PDB entry 7R8B | electron microscopy, 3.10 A resolution | chains A and B of the 4 polymer chains in the assembly

[Chain A]
Protein: ATP-binding cassette sub-family G member 5
Organism: Homo sapiens
Notes: EC 7.6.2.-
UniProtKB: Q9H222 (ABCG5_HUMAN); residues 1-651 here = UniProt positions 1-651
Amino-acid sequence (666 residues; numbered 1 to 666; the number before each row is that of its first residue):
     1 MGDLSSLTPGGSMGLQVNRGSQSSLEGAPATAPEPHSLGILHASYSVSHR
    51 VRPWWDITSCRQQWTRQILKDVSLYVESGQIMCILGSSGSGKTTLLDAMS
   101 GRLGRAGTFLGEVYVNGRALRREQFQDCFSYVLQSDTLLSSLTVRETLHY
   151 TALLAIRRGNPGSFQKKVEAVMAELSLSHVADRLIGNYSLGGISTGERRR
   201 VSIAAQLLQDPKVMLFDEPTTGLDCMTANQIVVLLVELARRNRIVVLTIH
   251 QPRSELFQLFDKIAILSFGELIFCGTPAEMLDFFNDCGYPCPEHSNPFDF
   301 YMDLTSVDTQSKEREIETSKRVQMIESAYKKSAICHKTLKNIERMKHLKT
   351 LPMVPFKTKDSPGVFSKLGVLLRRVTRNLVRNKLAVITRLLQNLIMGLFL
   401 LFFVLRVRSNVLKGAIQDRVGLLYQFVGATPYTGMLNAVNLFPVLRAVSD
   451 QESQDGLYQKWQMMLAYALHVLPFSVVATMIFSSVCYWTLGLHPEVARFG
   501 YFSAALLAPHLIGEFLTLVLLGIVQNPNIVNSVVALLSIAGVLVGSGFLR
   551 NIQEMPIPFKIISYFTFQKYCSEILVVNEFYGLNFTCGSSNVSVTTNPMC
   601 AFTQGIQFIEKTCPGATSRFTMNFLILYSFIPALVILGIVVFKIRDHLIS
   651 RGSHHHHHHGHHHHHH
Disordered / not traced: 1-34, 48-65, 589-596, 601, 650-666
Sequence notes: expression tag (652-666)
Swiss-Prot annotation at these positions:
  - binding site (ATP): Gly86 to Thr93
  - glycosylation (N-linked (GlcNAc...) asparagine): Asn584, Asn591
  - natural variant: Met99 (M99R: In STSL2; uncertain significance), Glu146 (E146Q: In STSL2), Arg389 (R389H: In STSL2), Arg419 (R419H: In STSL2; R419P: In STSL2), Asn437 (N437K: In STSL2), Arg550 (R550S: In STSL2)
  - mutagenesis: Lys92 to Thr93 (Abolishes increase of the very low basal ATPase activity by cholate), Tyr432 (Y432A: Strongly decreases cholesterol secretion into bile), Ala540 (A540F: Strongly decreases cholesterol secretion into bile)
Cystine bridges: Cys587-Cys600
Reported in the primary citation:
  - binding site for cholesterol: Ile395, Phe399, Gln425, Tyr432, Ile539
  - mutagenesis - I395A, I529W: unchanged expression

[Chain B]
Protein: ATP-binding cassette sub-family G member 8
Organism: Homo sapiens
Notes: EC 7.6.2.-
UniProtKB: Q9H221 (ABCG8_HUMAN); residues 1-673 here = UniProt positions 1-673
Amino-acid sequence (715 residues; each row starts with the number of its first residue):
     1 MAGKAAEERGLPKGATPQDTSGLQDRLFSSESDNSLYFTYSGQPNTLEVR
    51 DLNYQVDLASQVPWFEQLAQFKMPWTSPSCQNSCELGIQNLSFKVRSGQM
   101 LAIIGSSGCGRASLLDVITGRGHGGKIKSGQIWINGQPSSPQLVRKCVAH
   151 VRQHNQLLPNLTVRETLAFIAQMRLPRTFSQAQRDKRVEDVIAELRLRQC
   201 ADTRVGNMYVRGLSGGERRRVSIGVQLLWNPGILILDEPTSGLDSFTAHN
   251 LVKTLSRLAKGNRLVLISLHQPRSDIFRLFDLVLLMTSGTPIYLGAAQHM
   301 VQYFTAIGYPCPRYSNPADFYVDLTSIDRRSREQELATREKAQSLAALFL
   351 EKVRDLDDFLWKAETKDLDEDTCVESSVTPLDTNCLPSPTKMPGAVQQFT
   401 TLIRRQISNDFRDLPTLLIHGAEACLMSMTIGFLYFGHGSIQLSFMDTAA
   451 LLFMIGALIPFNVILDVISKCYSERAMLYYELEDGLYTTGPYFFAKILGE
   501 LPEHCAYIIIYGMPTYWLANLRPGLQPFLLHFLLVWLVVFCCRIMALAAA
   551 ALLPTFHMASFFSNALYNSFYLAGGFMINLSSLWTVPAWISKVSFLRWCF
   601 EGLMKIQFSRRTYKMPLGNLTIAVSGDKILSVMELDSYPLYAIYLIVIGL
   651 SGGFMVLYYVSLRFIKQKPSQDWASNSLEVLFQGPNVDSKRRWKKNFIAV
   701 SAANRFKKISSSGAL
Disordered / not traced: 1-24, 57-86, 354-391, 613-625, 670-715
Sequence notes: expression tag (674-715)
Swiss-Prot annotation at these positions:
  - glycosylation: Asn619 (N-linked (GlcNAc...) asparagine)
  - natural variant: Asp19 (D19H: Associated significantly with GBD4), Arg184 (R184H: In STSL1), Pro231 (P231T: In STSL1), Glu238 (E238K: In STSL1; uncertain significance), Arg263 (R263Q: In STSL1), Arg405 (R405H: In STSL1), Leu501 (L501P: In STSL1), Arg543 (R543S: In STSL1), Phe570 (deletion: In STSL1), Leu572 (L572P: In STSL1), Gly574 (G574E: In STSL1; G574R: In STSL1), Leu596 (L596R: In STSL1)
  - mutagenesis: Gly216 (G216D: Loss of ATPase activity)
Reported in the primary citation:
  - binding site for cholesterol: Phe561, Asn568
  - mutagenesis - I419E, F561A: unchanged expression

[How chain A and chain B interact]
Pairs across the interface (100):
  Gln230(A) - Arg330(B)
  Gln251(A) - Arg273(B)
  Arg253(A) - Gln271(B)
  Arg253(A) - Asp319(B)  salt bridge
  Arg253(A) - Val322(B)
  Ser254(A) - Ser315(B)  hydrogen bond
  Ser254(A) - Asn316(B)
  Ser254(A) - Asp319(B)
  Tyr289(A) - Arg26(B)
  Cys291(A) - Tyr314(B)
  Pro292(A) - Tyr314(B)
  Glu293(A) - Arg313(B)  salt bridge
  His294(A) - Arg278(B)
  His294(A) - Cys311(B)  hydrogen bond (side chain-backbone)
  His294(A) - Tyr314(B)
  His294(A) - Ser315(B)
  His294(A) - Pro317(B)
  Ser295(A) - Ser274(B)  hydrogen bond (backbone-side chain)
  Ser295(A) - Arg278(B)
  Ser295(A) - Ser315(B)
  Asn296(A) - Ser274(B)
  Asn296(A) - Ser315(B)
  Asn296(A) - Asn316(B)
  Pro297(A) - Tyr314(B)
  Asp299(A) - Arg273(B)  salt bridge
  Asp299(A) - Ser274(B)
  Phe300(A) - Leu27(B)  hydrophobic
  Asp303(A) - Phe28(B)
  Asp303(A) - Ser245(B)
  Asp303(A) - Phe246(B)
  Asp303(A) - Arg273(B)  salt bridge
  Asp303(A) - Asp275(B)
  Leu304(A) - Leu27(B)  hydrophobic
  Ser306(A) - Phe246(B)
  Val307(A) - Phe246(B)
  Asp308(A) - Phe246(B)
  Gln310(A) - Phe246(B)
  Gln310(A) - Thr247(B)  hydrogen bond
  Gln310(A) - Asn250(B)
  Arg314(A) - Leu27(B)  hydrogen bond (side chain-backbone)
  Arg314(A) - Phe28(B)  hydrogen bond (side chain-backbone)
  Arg314(A) - Ser29(B)
  Arg314(A) - Phe246(B)
  Arg321(A) - Leu27(B)  hydrogen bond (side chain-backbone)
  Phe399(A) - Asn568(B)
  Phe399(A) - Ser569(B)
  Phe399(A) - Leu572(B)  hydrophobic
  Leu400(A) - Leu572(B)  hydrophobic
  Phe402(A) - Trp584(B)
  Phe402(A) - Val586(B)  hydrophobic
  Phe402(A) - Pro587(B)
  Phe403(A) - Ser569(B)
  Phe403(A) - Leu572(B)  hydrophobic
  Phe403(A) - Ser582(B)
  Phe403(A) - Leu583(B)
  Phe403(A) - Pro587(B)  hydrophobic
  Val404(A) - Ile578(B)  hydrophobic
  Val404(A) - Ser582(B)
  Leu405(A) - Trp584(B)
  Arg408(A) - Ser582(B)
  Lys413(A) - Asn579(B)  hydrogen bond (backbone-side chain)
  Gly414(A) - Asn579(B)
  Gln417(A) - Gly575(B)
  Gln417(A) - Phe576(B)  hydrogen bond (side chain-backbone)
  Gln417(A) - Met577(B)
  Gln417(A) - Asn579(B)  hydrogen bond
  Asp418(A) - Met577(B)
  Asp418(A) - Ile578(B)
  Asp418(A) - Asn579(B)
  Asp418(A) - Ser582(B)  hydrogen bond
  Gly421(A) - Met577(B)
  Tyr424(A) - Met454(B)
  Tyr424(A) - Tyr571(B)
  Gln425(A) - Tyr571(B)
  Gln425(A) - Leu572(B)
  Gln425(A) - Met577(B)
  Leu536(A) - Met427(B)  hydrophobic
  Ile539(A) - Leu458(B)  hydrophobic
  Leu543(A) - Leu434(B)  hydrophobic
  Leu543(A) - Tyr435(B)
  Leu543(A) - Met454(B)  hydrophobic
  Val544(A) - Leu434(B)  hydrophobic
  Leu549(A) - Tyr435(B)  hydrogen bond (backbone-side chain)
  Leu549(A) - Ala450(B)  hydrophobic
  Leu549(A) - Met454(B)  hydrophobic
  Leu549(A) - Phe576(B)  hydrophobic
  Arg550(A) - Leu434(B)  hydrogen bond (side chain-backbone)
  Arg550(A) - Tyr435(B)
  Arg550(A) - Leu443(B)
  Arg550(A) - Asp447(B)  salt bridge
  Glu554(A) - Ile441(B)
  Glu554(A) - Ser444(B)
  Glu554(A) - Asp447(B)
  Pro556(A) - Phe433(B)
  Pro556(A) - Leu434(B)
  Phe559(A) - Phe433(B)  hydrophobic
  Phe559(A) - Leu434(B)  hydrophobic
  Pro598(A) - Val632(B)  hydrophobic
  Met599(A) - Met446(B)  hydrophobic
  Met599(A) - Val632(B)  hydrophobic
Also at the interface, not in a pair above, chain A (58 interface residues in all): Cys225, Met226, Glu255, Leu281, Gly288, Pro290, Asn528, Ser532, Ala535, Asn551, Met555
Also at the interface, not in a pair above, chain B (66 interface residues in all): His270, Val301, Pro312, Phe320, Asp323, Ser326, Asp328, Thr430, Ile431, Phe436, Phe461, Leu465, Phe556, Ala565, Ala573, Ile590, Met633

[Summary]
58 residues of chain A face 66 of chain B across their interface; the contacts include 13 hydrogen bonds and 5
salt bridges. Among the polar pairs are Arg253(A)-Asp319(B), Glu293(A)-Arg313(B) and Asp299(A)-Arg273(B). From
the paper: a binding site for cholesterol at Ile395(A), Phe399(A) and Phe561(B) among others; I395A and I529W
of chain A leave expression unchanged; 4 substitutions were tested in all.
Here chain A is ATP-binding cassette sub-family G member 5 and chain B is ATP-binding cassette sub-family G
member 8, both from Homo sapiens. Entry 7R8B (The structure of human ABCG5/ABCG8 supplemented with
cholesterol) was determined by electron microscopy, deposited together with 7R87, 7R88, 7R89 and 7R8A.
